Entry 9F6H (X-ray diffraction, 2.42 A resolution); this record covers chains A and C of the 4 polymer chains in the assembly.

== Chain A ==
Name: Chymotrypsin A chain A
Source organism: Bos taurus
UniProt: P00766 (CTRA_BOVIN); numbering as in UniProt (aligned over 1-13)
Amino-acid sequence (13 residues; row label = number of the first residue in the row):
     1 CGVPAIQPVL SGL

== Chain C ==
Name: Chymotrypsin A chain C
Source organism: Bos taurus
UniProt: P00766 (CTRA_BOVIN); residue numbers follow UniProt; this construct covers 149-245
Amino-acid sequence (97 residues; numbered 149 to 245; the number before each row is that of its first residue):
   149 ANTPDRLQQA SLPLLSNTNC KKYWGTKIKD AMICAGASGV SSCMGDSGGP LVCKKNGAWT
   209 LVGIVSWGSS TCSTSTPGVY ARVTALVNWV QQTLAAN
Curated features (UniProtKB/Swiss-Prot):
  - active site: Ser195 (Charge relay system)
Disulfides: Cys168-Cys182, Cys191-Cys220
What the authors report for this chain:
  - catalytic residues: Ser195

== Chain A / chain C interface ==
Contacting residue pairs (5; chain A residue first):
  Gly2(A) with Trp207(C), hydrogen bond (backbone-backbone)
  Val9(A) with Gln157(C), hydrogen bond (backbone-side chain)
  Leu10(A) with Gln157(C); Ser159(C)
  Leu13(A) with Ser159(C)
Other interface residues (no listed pair), chain A (6 interface residues in all): Cys1, Pro4
Other interface residues (no listed pair), chain C (4 interface residues in all): Ala206

== In short ==
6 residues of chain A and 4 residues of chain C are in contact; the contacts include 2 hydrogen bonds. Polar
pairs include Val9(A)-Gln157(C) and Gly2(A)-Trp207(C). From UniProt: active-site residue Ser195(C) on chain C.
The paper reports the catalytic residue Ser195(C).
Chain A is Chymotrypsin A chain A and chain C is Chymotrypsin A chain C, both from Bos taurus; the structure,
Crystal structure of bovine alpha-chymotrypsin in complex with the bicyclic peptide inhibitor MP5.4.3, was
determined by X-ray diffraction.
